PDB entry 4YWD | X-ray diffraction, 2.10 A resolution | chain A

[Chain A]
Molecule: Phosphoenolpyruvate carboxykinase, cytosolic [GTP]
Source organism: Rattus norvegicus
Notes: EC 4.1.1.32
UniProtKB: P07379 (PCKGC_RAT); residue numbers follow UniProt; this construct covers 1-622
Sequence (622 residues; numbered 1 to 622; the number before each row is that of its first residue):
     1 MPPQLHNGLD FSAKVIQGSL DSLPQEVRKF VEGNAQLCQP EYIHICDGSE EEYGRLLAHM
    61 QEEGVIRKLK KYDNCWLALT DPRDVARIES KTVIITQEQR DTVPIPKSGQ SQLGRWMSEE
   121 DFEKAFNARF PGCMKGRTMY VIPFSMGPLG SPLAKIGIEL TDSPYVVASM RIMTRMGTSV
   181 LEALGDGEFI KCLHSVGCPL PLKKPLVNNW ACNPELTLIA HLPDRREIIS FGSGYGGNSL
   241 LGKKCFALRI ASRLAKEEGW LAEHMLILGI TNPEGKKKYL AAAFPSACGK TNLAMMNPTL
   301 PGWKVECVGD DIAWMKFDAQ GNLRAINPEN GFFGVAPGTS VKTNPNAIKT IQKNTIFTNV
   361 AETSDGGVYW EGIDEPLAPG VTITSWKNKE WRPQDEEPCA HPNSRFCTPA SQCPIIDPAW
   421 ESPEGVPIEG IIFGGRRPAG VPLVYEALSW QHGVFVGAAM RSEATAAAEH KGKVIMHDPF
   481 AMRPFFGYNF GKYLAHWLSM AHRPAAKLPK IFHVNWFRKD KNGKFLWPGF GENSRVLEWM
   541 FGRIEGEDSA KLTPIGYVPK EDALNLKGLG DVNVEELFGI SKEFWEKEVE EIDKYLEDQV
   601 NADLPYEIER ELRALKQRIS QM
Not modelled in the structure: 1-8, 394-396, 466-471
Metal / ion sites: Mn2+ site 1: Glu-63, His-502, Glu-607; Na+: Leu-79, Asn-208; Mn2+ site 2: Lys-244, His-264, Asp-311 (together with quinolinic acid)
Ligand contacts: quinolinic acid (NTM): Arg-87, Tyr-235, Gly-237, Lys-243, Lys-244, His-264, Ser-286, Asp-311, Phe-333, Asn-403, Arg-405, Phe-485
Swiss-Prot annotation at these positions:
  - region: Gly-457 to Gly-487 (Omega-loop)
  - active site: Cys-288
  - binding site (substrate): Arg-87, Tyr-235 to Gly-237, Ser-286, Asn-403 to Arg-405
  - binding site (Mn(2+)): Lys-244, His-264, Asp-311
  - binding site (GTP): Ala-287 to Asn-292, Arg-405, Arg-436, Phe-530 to Asn-533
  - modified residue: Ser-19 (Phosphoserine), Lys-70 (N6-acetyllysine), Lys-71 (N6-acetyllysine), Ser-90 (Phosphoserine), Lys-91 (N6-acetyllysine), Ser-118 (Phosphoserine), Thr-178 (Phosphothreonine), Ser-286 (Phosphoserine), Lys-473 (N6-acetyllysine), Lys-521 (N6-acetyllysine), Lys-524 (N6-acetyllysine), Lys-594 (N6-acetyllysine)

[Overview]
Chain A binds quinolinic acid. Glu-63, His-502 and Glu-607 coordinate Mn2+ site 1. The Na+ site is built by
Leu-79 and Asn-208. UniProt lists active-site residue Cys-288, 8 substrate-binding residues, 3 Mn2+-binding
residues and 12 GTP-binding residues.
Chain A is Phosphoenolpyruvate carboxykinase, cytosolic [GTP] (Rattus norvegicus); the structure, Structure of
rat cytosolic pepck in complex with 2,3-Pyridine dicarboxylic acid, was determined by X-ray diffraction
together with 4YW8, 4YW9 and 4YWB from the same study.
